5HQC - chain A; structure by X-ray diffraction, 2.00 A resolution.

Chain A:
Name: Glycoside Hydrolase Family 97 enzyme
From: Pseudoalteromonas sp. K8
Sequence (669 residues; numbered 20 to 688; the number before each row is that of its first residue):
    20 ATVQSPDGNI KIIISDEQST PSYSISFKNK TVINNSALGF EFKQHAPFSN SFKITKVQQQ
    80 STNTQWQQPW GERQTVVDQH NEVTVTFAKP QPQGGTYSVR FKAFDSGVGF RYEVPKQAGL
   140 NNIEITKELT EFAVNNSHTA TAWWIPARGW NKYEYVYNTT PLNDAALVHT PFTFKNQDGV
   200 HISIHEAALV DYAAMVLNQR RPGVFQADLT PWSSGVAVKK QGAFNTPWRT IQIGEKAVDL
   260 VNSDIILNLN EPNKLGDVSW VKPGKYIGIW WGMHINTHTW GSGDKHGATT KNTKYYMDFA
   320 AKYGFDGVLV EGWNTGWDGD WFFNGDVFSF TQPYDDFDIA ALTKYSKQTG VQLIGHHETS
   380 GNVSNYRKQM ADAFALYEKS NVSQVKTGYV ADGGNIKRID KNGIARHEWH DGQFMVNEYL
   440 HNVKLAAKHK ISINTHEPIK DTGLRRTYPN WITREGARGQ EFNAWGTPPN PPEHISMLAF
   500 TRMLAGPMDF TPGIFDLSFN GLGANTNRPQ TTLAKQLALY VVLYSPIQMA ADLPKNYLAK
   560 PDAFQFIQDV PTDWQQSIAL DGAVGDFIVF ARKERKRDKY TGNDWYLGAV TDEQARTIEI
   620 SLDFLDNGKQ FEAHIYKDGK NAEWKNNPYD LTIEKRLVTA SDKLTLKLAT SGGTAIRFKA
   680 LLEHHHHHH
Unresolved in the structure: 682-688
Bound ions: Ca2+: E456, E474, E480; Mg2+: G584, D585, D611

In short:
E456, E474 and E480 coordinate Ca2+. G584, D585 and D611 coordinate Mg2+.
Chain A is Glycoside Hydrolase Family 97 enzyme (Pseudoalteromonas sp. K8); the structure, A Glycoside
Hydrolase Family 97 enzyme R171K variant from Pseudoalteromonas sp. strain K8, was determined by X-ray
diffraction together with 5HQ4, 5HQA and 5HQB from the same study.
